PDB entry 4JL3 | X-ray diffraction, 2.50 A resolution | chains B and C of the 6 polymer chains in the assembly

Chain B (and C):
Protein: Transcriptional regulator, TetR family
Organism: Mycobacterium smegmatis
Notes: chain C of this document is another copy of the same molecule, construct and numbering; everything in this record applies to it too
Reference sequence: A0R6I8 (A0R6I8_MYCS2); numbering as in UniProt (aligned over 9-189)
Chain sequence (196 residues; numbered -6 to 189; the number before each row is that of its first residue; numbers below 1 keep their minus sign (His-6 is residue -6)):
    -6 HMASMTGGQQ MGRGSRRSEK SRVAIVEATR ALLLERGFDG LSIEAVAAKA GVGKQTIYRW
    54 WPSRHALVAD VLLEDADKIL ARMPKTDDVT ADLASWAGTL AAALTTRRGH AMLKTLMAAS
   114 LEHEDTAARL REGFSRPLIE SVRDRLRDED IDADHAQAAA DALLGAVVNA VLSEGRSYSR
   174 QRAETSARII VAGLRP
Unresolved in the structure: -6 to 8 (chain C: -6 to 6, 189)
Construct notes: expression tag (-6 to 8)
Modified positions: Mse-5, Mse-2, Mse4 (selenomethionine); Mse76, Mse105, Mse110 (selenomethionine; parent Met)
What the authors report for this chain:
  - binding site for the 31-nt DNA strand: Glu37, Lys47 to Trp53
  - specificity-determining residues: Lys47
  - mutagenesis - K47A, K47A/Q48A: abolished binding to the 31-nt DNA strand
  - mutagenesis - Q48A: unchanged binding to the 31-nt DNA strand
  - binding site for the 31-nt DNA strand: Gln48

How chain B and chain C interact:
Residue-residue contacts - 54 pairs, chain B then chain C:
  Asp32(B) with Glu115(C)
  Lys107(B) with Leu114(C), hydrogen bond (side chain-backbone)
  Mse110(B) with Mse110(C), hydrophobic; Leu114(C), hydrophobic
  Ala111(B) with Leu114(C)
  Leu114(B) with Lys107(C); Mse110(C), hydrophobic; Ala111(C); Leu165(C), hydrophobic
  Glu115(B) with Asp32(C)
  Arg124(B) with Glu167(C)
  His148(B) with Ile182(C)
  Gln150(B) with Arg175(C)
  Ala151(B) with Arg175(C); Thr178(C); Ser179(C), hydrogen bond (backbone-side chain)
  Ala152(B) with Ile182(C)
  Asp154(B) with Ala159(C); Tyr171(C); Arg175(C), salt bridge; Ser179(C)
  Ala155(B) with Ala155(C); Ala159(C), hydrophobic; Ile183(C), hydrophobic
  Gly158(B) with Gly158(C); Ala159(C); Asn162(C)
  Ala159(B) with Asp154(C); Ala155(C), hydrophobic
  Val161(B) with Asn162(C)
  Asn162(B) with Gly158(C); Val161(C)
  Leu165(B) with Leu114(C), hydrophobic
  Ser166(B) with Arg124(C), hydrogen bond (backbone-side chain); Ser128(C)
  Tyr171(B) with Asp154(C)
  Arg175(B) with Gln150(C); Ala151(C); Asp154(C), salt bridge
  Thr178(B) with Ala151(C)
  Ser179(B) with Ala151(C), hydrogen bond (side chain-backbone); Ala155(C)
  Ile182(B) with His148(C); Ala151(C), hydrophobic; Ile183(C); Gly186(C); Leu187(C), hydrophobic
  Ile183(B) with Ile182(C)
  Ala185(B) with Gly186(C); Arg188(C)
  Gly186(B) with Ile182(C); Ala185(C); Gly186(C)
  Arg188(B) with Arg188(C), hydrogen bond (backbone-side chain)
Interface residues without a listed pair, chain B (32 interface residues in all): Asp147, Ala163, Leu187, Pro189
Interface residues without a listed pair, chain C (32 interface residues in all): Ala152, Leu157, Ser166

Overview:
The chain B/chain C interface involves 32 residues from each chain; the contacts include 5 hydrogen bonds and
2 salt bridges. Among the polar pairs are Asp154(B)-Arg175(C), Lys107(B)-Leu114(C) and Ala151(B)-Ser179(C).
The paper reports a binding site for the 31-nt DNA strand at Glu37(B), Lys47(B) and Gln48(B); K47A and
K47A/Q48A of chain B abolish binding to the 31-nt DNA strand.
Chain B and chain C are both Transcriptional regulator, TetR family (Mycobacterium smegmatis); the structure,
Crystal structure of ms6564-dna complex, was determined by X-ray diffraction.
